PDB entry 8VVN | electron microscopy, 2.20 A resolution | chains D and E of the 7 polymer chains in the assembly

[Chain D (and E)]
Molecule: MotA/TolQ/ExbB proton channel domain-containing protein
From: Shewanella sp. ANA-3
Notes: chain E of this document is another copy of the same molecule, construct and numbering; everything in this record applies to it too
Reference sequence: A0L1T4 (A0L1T4_SHESA); residue numbers follow UniProt; this construct covers 1-696
Amino-acid sequence (696 residues; row label = number of the first residue in the row):
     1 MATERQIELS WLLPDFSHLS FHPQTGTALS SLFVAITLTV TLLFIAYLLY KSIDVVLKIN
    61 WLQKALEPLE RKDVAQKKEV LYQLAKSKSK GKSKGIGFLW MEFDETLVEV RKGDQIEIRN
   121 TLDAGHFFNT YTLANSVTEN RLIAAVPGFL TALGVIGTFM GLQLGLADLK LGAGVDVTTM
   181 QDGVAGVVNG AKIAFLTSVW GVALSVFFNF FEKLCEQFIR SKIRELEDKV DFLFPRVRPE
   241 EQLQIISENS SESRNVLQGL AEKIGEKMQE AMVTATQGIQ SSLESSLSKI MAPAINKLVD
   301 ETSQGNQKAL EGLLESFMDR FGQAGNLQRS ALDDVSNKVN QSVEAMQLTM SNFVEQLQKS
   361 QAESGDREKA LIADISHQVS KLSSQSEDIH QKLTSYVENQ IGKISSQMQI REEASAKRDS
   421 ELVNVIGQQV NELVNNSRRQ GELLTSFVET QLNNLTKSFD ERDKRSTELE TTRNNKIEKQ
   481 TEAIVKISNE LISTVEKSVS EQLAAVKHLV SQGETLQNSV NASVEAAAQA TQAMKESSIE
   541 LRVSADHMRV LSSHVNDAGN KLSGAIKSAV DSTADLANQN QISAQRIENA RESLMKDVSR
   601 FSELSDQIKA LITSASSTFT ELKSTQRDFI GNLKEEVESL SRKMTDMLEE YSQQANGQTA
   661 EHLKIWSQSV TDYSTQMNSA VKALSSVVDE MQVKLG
Unresolved in the structure: 1-4, 236-696 (chain E: 1-3, 236-696)
Ion coordination: Na+: G154, T158, A194, T197, S198

[Chain D / chain E interface]
Contacting residue pairs (65; chain D residue first):
  R5(D) - T25(E)
  R5(D) - G165(E)  hydrogen bond (side chain-backbone)
  R5(D) - D168(E)  salt bridge
  R5(D) - G183(E)
  R5(D) - G186(E)
  R5(D) - V187(E)
  Q6(D) - Q24(E)
  Q6(D) - T25(E)
  Q6(D) - D168(E)
  I7(D) - P23(E)
  I7(D) - Q24(E)  hydrogen bond (backbone-backbone)
  I7(D) - T25(E)
  I7(D) - G26(E)
  I7(D) - L29(E)  hydrophobic
  I7(D) - L164(E)  hydrophobic
  E8(D) - L164(E)
  L9(D) - L29(E)  hydrophobic
  L9(D) - M160(E)  hydrophobic
  L9(D) - L164(E)  hydrophobic
  W11(D) - L164(E)
  W11(D) - A167(E)  hydrophobic
  W11(D) - D168(E)
  L12(D) - M160(E)  hydrophobic
  L12(D) - Q163(E)
  L12(D) - L164(E)  hydrophobic
  T138(D) - R141(E)
  V177(D) - V177(E)  hydrophobic
  Q181(D) - G172(E)  hydrogen bond (side chain-backbone)
  Q181(D) - A173(E)
  Q181(D) - V175(E)  hydrogen bond (side chain-backbone)
  Q181(D) - D176(E)
  Q181(D) - V177(E)
  Q181(D) - M180(E)
  D182(D) - A173(E)
  V184(D) - L171(E)  hydrophobic
  V184(D) - M180(E)  hydrophobic
  A185(D) - L171(E)  hydrophobic
  V188(D) - L169(E)  hydrophobic
  V188(D) - L171(E)  hydrophobic
  A191(D) - L166(E)  hydrophobic
  K192(D) - Q163(E)  hydrogen bond (backbone-side chain)
  K192(D) - L166(E)
  F195(D) - F159(E)  hydrophobic
  F195(D) - L162(E)  hydrophobic
  F195(D) - Q163(E)
  F195(D) - L166(E)  hydrophobic
  L196(D) - Q163(E)
  S198(D) - F159(E)
  V199(D) - F159(E)
  V199(D) - M160(E)
  V202(D) - A152(E)
  V202(D) - I156(E)  hydrophobic
  A203(D) - I156(E)  hydrophobic
  V206(D) - A152(E)  hydrophobic
  V206(D) - I156(E)  hydrophobic
  N209(D) - F149(E)
  F210(D) - F149(E)  hydrophobic
  E212(D) - R141(E)  salt bridge
  K213(D) - R141(E)
  K213(D) - L142(E)
  K213(D) - A145(E)
  E216(D) - R141(E)  salt bridge
  Q217(D) - N140(E)
  Q217(D) - L142(E)
  D231(D) - S93(E)
Other interface residues (no listed pair), chain D (36 interface residues in all): D123, N129, V137, T178, R224, D228
Other interface residues (no listed pair), chain E (38 interface residues in all): K94, Y131, S136, V155, V184

[Overview]
36 residues of chain D and 38 residues of chain E are in contact; the contacts include 5 hydrogen bonds and 3
salt bridges. Polar pairs include R5(D)-D168(E), E212(D)-R141(E) and E216(D)-R141(E). The Na+ site is built by
G154(D), T158(D), A194(D), T197(D) and S198(D).
Both chains are MotA/TolQ/ExbB proton channel domain-containing protein (Shewanella sp. ANA-3). Entry 8VVN
(Cryo-EM structure of a type I ZorAB complex from Shewanella sp. strain ANA-3) was determined by electron
microscopy (same publication as 8VVI).
